PDB entry 6VBU | electron microscopy, 3.10 A resolution | chains 2 and 7 of the 8 polymer chains in the assembly

== Chain 2 ==
Molecule: Bardet-Biedl syndrome 2 protein homolog
From: Bos taurus
UniProtKB: Q32L13 (Q32L13_BOVIN); residue numbers follow UniProt; this construct covers 1-721
Sequence (721 residues; row label = number of the first residue in the row):
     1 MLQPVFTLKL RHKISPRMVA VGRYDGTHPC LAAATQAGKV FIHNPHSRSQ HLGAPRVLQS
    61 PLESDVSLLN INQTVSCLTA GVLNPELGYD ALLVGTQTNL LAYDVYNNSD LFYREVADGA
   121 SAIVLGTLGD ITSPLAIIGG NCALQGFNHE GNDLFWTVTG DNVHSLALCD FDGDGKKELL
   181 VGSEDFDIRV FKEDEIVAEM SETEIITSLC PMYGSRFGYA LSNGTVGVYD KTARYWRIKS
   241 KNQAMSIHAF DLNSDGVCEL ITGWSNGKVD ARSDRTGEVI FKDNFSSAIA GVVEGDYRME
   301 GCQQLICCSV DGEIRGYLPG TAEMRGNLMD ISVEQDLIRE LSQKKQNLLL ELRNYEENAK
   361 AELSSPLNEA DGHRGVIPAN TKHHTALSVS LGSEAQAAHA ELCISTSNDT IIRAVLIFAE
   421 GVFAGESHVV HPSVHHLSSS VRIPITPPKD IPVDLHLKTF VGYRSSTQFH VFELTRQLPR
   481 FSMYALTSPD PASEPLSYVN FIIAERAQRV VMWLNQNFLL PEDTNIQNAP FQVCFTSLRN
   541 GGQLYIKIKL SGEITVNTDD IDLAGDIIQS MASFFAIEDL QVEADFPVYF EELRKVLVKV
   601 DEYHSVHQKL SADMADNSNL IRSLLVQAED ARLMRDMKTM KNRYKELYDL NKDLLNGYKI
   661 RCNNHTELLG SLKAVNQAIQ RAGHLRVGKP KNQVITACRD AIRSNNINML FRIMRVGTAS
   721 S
Not modelled in the structure: 1, 46-64, 320-337, 360-374, 393-397, 718-721
Bound ions: Ca2+ site 1: Asp170, Gly173, Lys176, Glu178; Ca2+ site 2: Asp251, Asn253, Asp255, Val257, Glu259
From the paper describing this entry:
  - disease-associated variants - D170N (citing earlier work)
  - binding site for Ca2+: Asp170
  - Ca2+ coordination: Asp170

== Chain 7 ==
Molecule: Bardet-Biedl syndrome 7 protein homolog
From: Bos taurus
UniProtKB: F1MB52 (F1MB52_BOVIN); numbering as in UniProt (aligned over 1-715)
Sequence (715 residues; each row starts with the number of its first residue):
     1 MDLNLNRADY LQVGVTSQKT MKLLPASKHR ATQKVVVGDH DGIVMCFGMK KGEAVTVFKT
    61 LPGQKIARLE LGGALNTPQE KIFIAAGSEI RGFTKRGKQF LSFETNLTES IKAMHISGSD
   121 LFLSASYIYN HYCDCKDQHY YLSGDKINDV ICLPVERLLR EVPVLACQDR VLRVLQGSDV
   181 TYEIEVPGPP TVLALHNGNG GDSGEDLLFG TSDGKLGLIQ ITTSKPIHKW EIRNEKKRGG
   241 ILCVDSFDIV GDGVKDLLVG RDDGMVEVYG FDNANEPVLR FDHTLSESVT SIQGGCVGKD
   301 GYDEIVVSTY SGWITGLTTE PVHKESGPGE ELKFNQEMQN KISSLRSELE QLQYKVLQER
   361 EKYQQSSQSS KAKSAVPSFS VNDKFTLNKD DASYSLILEV QTAIDNVLIQ SDVPIDLLDV
   421 DKNSAVVSFS SCDSESNDNF LLATYRCQAN TTRLELKIRS IEGQYGTLQA YVTPRIQPKT
   481 CQVRQYHIKP LSLHQRTHFI DHDRPMNTLT LTGQFSFSEL HSWVVFCMPE VPEKPPAGEC
   541 VTFYFQNTFL DTQLESTYRK GEGVFKSDNI STISILKDVL SKEATKRKIN LNISYEINEV
   601 SVKHTLKLIH PKLEYQLLLA KKVQLIDALK ELQVHEGNTN FLIPEYRCIL EEADHLQEEY
   661 KKQPAHLERL YGMITDLFID KFKFKGTNVK TKVPLLLEIL DSYDQNALIA FFDAA
Not modelled in the structure: 1, 27-29, 322-334
From the paper describing this entry:
  - disease-associated variants - L317V, H323R, G329V, R346Q (citing earlier work)

== How chain 2 and chain 7 interact ==
Pairs across the interface - 96 pairs, chain 2 then chain 7:
  Gln36(2) - Val634(7)
  Ala37(2) - Glu631(7)  hydrogen bond (backbone-side chain)
  Ala37(2) - Val634(7)  hydrophobic
  Ala37(2) - His635(7)
  Lys39(2) - His635(7)  hydrogen bond
  Lys239(2) - Gln448(7)
  Lys241(2) - Val420(7)  hydrogen bond (side chain-backbone)
  Lys241(2) - Ala425(7)
  Ile338(2) - Lys341(7)
  Arg339(2) - Arg7(7)
  Arg339(2) - Asp9(7)  salt bridge
  Arg339(2) - Trp313(7)
  Glu340(2) - Asn450(7)
  Leu341(2) - Leu345(7)  hydrophobic
  Leu341(2) - Arg346(7)
  Ser342(2) - Trp313(7)
  Ser342(2) - Leu345(7)
  Gln343(2) - Ser311(7)
  Gln343(2) - Trp313(7)
  Gln343(2) - Gln401(7)  hydrogen bond (side chain-backbone)
  Lys344(2) - Leu349(7)
  Lys344(2) - Gln353(7)
  Lys345(2) - Glu348(7)  salt bridge
  Asn347(2) - Thr402(7)
  Asn347(2) - Ile476(7)
  Leu348(2) - Leu352(7)  hydrophobic
  Leu348(2) - Val356(7)
  Leu349(2) - Leu352(7)  hydrophobic
  Glu351(2) - Arg360(7)  salt bridge
  Glu351(2) - Gln477(7)
  Leu352(2) - Lys355(7)
  Leu352(2) - Glu359(7)
  Asn354(2) - Pro377(7)
  Tyr355(2) - Glu359(7)
  Tyr355(2) - Arg360(7)
  Tyr355(2) - Tyr363(7)  hydrophobic
  Glu356(2) - Lys355(7)  salt bridge
  Glu356(2) - Glu359(7)
  Glu357(2) - Ala375(7)
  Val376(2) - Lys373(7)
  Val376(2) - Ser374(7)
  Ile377(2) - Lys373(7)
  Ile377(2) - Ser374(7)  hydrogen bond (backbone-backbone)
  Pro378(2) - Ser374(7)  hydrogen bond (backbone-side chain)
  Ala379(2) - Ser367(7)
  Ala379(2) - Ala372(7)
  Ala379(2) - Lys373(7)
  Ala379(2) - Ser374(7)
  Arg413(2) - Gln469(7)  hydrogen bond
  Arg413(2) - Tyr471(7)  hydrogen bond
  Leu416(2) - Asn406(7)
  Leu416(2) - Leu408(7)  hydrophobic
  Leu416(2) - Thr444(7)
  Phe418(2) - Thr444(7)
  Phe418(2) - Arg446(7)
  Ala424(2) - Phe429(7)
  Glu426(2) - Val426(7)
  Glu426(2) - Ser428(7)
  Glu426(2) - Arg446(7)  salt bridge
  Ser427(2) - Ser428(7)  hydrogen bond
  Ser427(2) - Ser430(7)
  Ser427(2) - Thr444(7)
  His428(2) - Ser430(7)
  Val429(2) - Leu408(7)  hydrophobic
  Val429(2) - Ser430(7)  hydrogen bond (backbone-side chain)
  Val429(2) - Leu442(7)
  Val429(2) - Thr444(7)
  His431(2) - Gln410(7)
  His431(2) - Asn437(7)
  His431(2) - Asn439(7)  hydrogen bond (backbone-side chain)
  His431(2) - Leu442(7)
  His431(2) - Tyr471(7)  hydrogen bond
  Pro432(2) - Asn437(7)
  Ser433(2) - Asn437(7)
  His436(2) - Ser436(7)
  His436(2) - Asn437(7)  hydrogen bond
  Phe460(2) - Tyr471(7)  hydrophobic
  Phe460(2) - Cys481(7)  hydrophobic
  Ser466(2) - Val483(7)
  Thr467(2) - Cys481(7)
  Thr467(2) - Gln482(7)
  Thr467(2) - Val483(7)  hydrogen bond (backbone-backbone)
  Gln468(2) - Val376(7)
  Gln468(2) - Ser378(7)  hydrogen bond
  Gln468(2) - Phe379(7)
  Gln468(2) - Cys481(7)
  Gln468(2) - Gln482(7)  hydrogen bond
  Phe469(2) - Tyr471(7)  hydrophobic
  Phe469(2) - Thr480(7)
  Phe469(2) - Cys481(7)  hydrogen bond (backbone-backbone)
  His470(2) - Ala375(7)
  His470(2) - Lys479(7)
  Val471(2) - Lys479(7)  hydrogen bond (backbone-backbone)
  Val471(2) - Thr480(7)
  Val471(2) - Cys481(7)
  Glu473(2) - Lys479(7)
Other interface residues (no listed pair), chain 2 (55 interface residues in all): Lys13, Ser240, Gln346, Leu350, Asn358, Gly375, Asn380, Gly425, Lys458
Other interface residues (no listed pair), chain 7 (72 interface residues in all): Gln12, Glu287, Ile342, Ser366, Ser369, Ser370, Asp405, Asp421, Asn423, Ser424, Val427, Ser431, Asp438, Thr473, Pro478, Lys630

== Summary ==
55 residues of chain 2 and 72 residues of chain 7 are in contact, with 18 hydrogen bonds and 5 salt bridges.
Among the polar pairs are Arg339(2)-Asp9(7), Lys345(2)-Glu348(7) and Glu351(2)-Arg360(7). The Ca2+ site 1 is
built by Asp170(2), Gly173(2), Lys176(2) and Glu178(2). The paper reports a binding site for Ca2+ at
Asp170(2); Ca2+ coordination by Asp170(2).
Chain 2 is Bardet-Biedl syndrome 2 protein homolog and chain 7 is Bardet-Biedl syndrome 7 protein homolog,
both from Bos taurus; the structure, Structure of the bovine BBSome complex, was determined by electron
microscopy together with 6VBV from the same study.
